Entry 4MA3 (X-ray diffraction, 2.00 A resolution); this record covers chains L and H.

Chain L:
Name: C2095 light chain
Source organism: Oryctolagus cuniculus, Homo sapiens
Sequence (220 residues; row label = number of the first residue in the row):
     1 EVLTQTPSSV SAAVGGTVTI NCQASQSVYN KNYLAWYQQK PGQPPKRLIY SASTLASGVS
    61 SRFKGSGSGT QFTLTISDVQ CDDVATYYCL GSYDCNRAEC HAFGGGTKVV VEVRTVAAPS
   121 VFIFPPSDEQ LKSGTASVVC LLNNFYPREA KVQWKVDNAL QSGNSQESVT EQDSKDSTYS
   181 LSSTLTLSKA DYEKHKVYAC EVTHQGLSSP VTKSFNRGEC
Not modelled in the structure: 220
Modified residues: Glu1 (pyroglutamic acid; PCA)
Disulfides: Cys22-Cys89, Cys95-Cys100, Cys140-Cys200

Chain H:
Name: C2095 heavy chain
Source organism: Oryctolagus cuniculus, Homo sapiens
Notes: fragment: fd
Sequence (223 residues; numbered 1 to 223; the number before each row is that of its first residue):
     1 ESVEESGGRL VTPGTPLTLT CTVSGFSLSS YPMNWVRQAP GKGLEWIGGI GTSGNIWYAS
    61 WAKGRFIISR ASSTTVDLKV TSPTTEDTAT YFCARGLYND YTVWGPGTLV TVSSASTKGP
   121 SVFPLAPSSK STSGGTAALG CLVKDYFPEP VTVSWNSGAL TSGVHTFPAV LQSSGLYSLS
   181 SVVTVPSSSL GTQTYICNVN HKPSNTKVDK KVEPKSCHHH HHH
Not modelled in the structure: 217-223
Modified residues: Glu1 (pyroglutamic acid; PCA)
Disulfides: Cys21-Cys93, Cys141-Cys197

How chain L and chain H interact:
Contacting residue pairs (75; chain L residue first):
  Asn32(L) - Tyr98(H)
  Tyr33(L) - Tyr98(H)
  Leu34(L) - Tyr98(H)
  Ala35(L) - Tyr98(H)  hydrophobic
  Tyr37(L) - Leu97(H)  hydrogen bond (side chain-backbone)
  Tyr37(L) - Thr102(H)
  Tyr37(L) - Trp104(H)  hydrogen bond
  Gln39(L) - Gln38(H)  hydrogen bond
  Pro44(L) - Phe92(H)  hydrophobic
  Pro44(L) - Gly105(H)
  Pro45(L) - Leu44(H)  hydrophobic
  Pro45(L) - Trp104(H)  hydrophobic
  Arg47(L) - Tyr98(H)  hydrogen bond (side chain-backbone)
  Arg47(L) - Asn99(H)  hydrogen bond (side chain-backbone)
  Arg47(L) - Asp100(H)  salt bridge
  Tyr50(L) - Tyr98(H)
  Tyr50(L) - Asp100(H)  hydrogen bond
  Ser51(L) - Tyr98(H)  hydrogen bond (backbone-side chain)
  Tyr88(L) - Gln38(H)  hydrogen bond
  Tyr88(L) - Lys42(H)
  Tyr88(L) - Gly43(H)
  Tyr88(L) - Leu44(H)
  Leu90(L) - Leu97(H)
  Ser92(L) - Tyr98(H)
  Cys95(L) - Trp57(H)
  Asn96(L) - Trp57(H)
  Glu99(L) - Ala59(H)
  Glu99(L) - Ser60(H)  hydrogen bond
  Cys100(L) - Trp46(H)  hydrophobic
  Cys100(L) - Trp57(H)  hydrophobic
  His101(L) - Asn34(H)
  His101(L) - Trp46(H)
  His101(L) - Leu97(H)
  Phe103(L) - Val36(H)  hydrophobic
  Phe103(L) - Leu44(H)
  Phe103(L) - Trp46(H)
  Phe122(L) - Lys130(H)
  Phe122(L) - Ser131(H)
  Phe122(L) - Thr132(H)
  Phe122(L) - Ser133(H)
  Phe122(L) - Ala138(H)  hydrophobic
  Ile123(L) - Lys130(H)  hydrogen bond (backbone-backbone)
  Phe124(L) - Leu125(H)  hydrophobic
  Phe124(L) - Ala126(H)
  Phe124(L) - Ser131(H)
  Phe124(L) - Ala138(H)
  Ser127(L) - Phe123(H)
  Ser127(L) - Pro124(H)
  Glu129(L) - Pro124(H)
  Gln130(L) - Phe123(H)
  Gln130(L) - Lys144(H)
  Ser137(L) - Leu142(H)
  Ser137(L) - Lys144(H)
  Val139(L) - Leu125(H)  hydrophobic
  Leu141(L) - Phe167(H)  hydrophobic
  Leu141(L) - Val182(H)  hydrophobic
  Asn143(L) - His165(H)
  Asn143(L) - Thr184(H)
  Asn144(L) - His165(H)  hydrogen bond
  Gln166(L) - Val170(H)
  Gln166(L) - Leu171(H)  hydrogen bond (side chain-backbone)
  Gln166(L) - Gln172(H)
  Glu167(L) - Val170(H)
  Ser168(L) - Phe167(H)
  Ser168(L) - Pro168(H)  hydrogen bond (side chain-backbone)
  Ser168(L) - Val170(H)
  Val169(L) - Pro168(H)
  Thr170(L) - Phe167(H)
  Ser180(L) - His165(H)  hydrogen bond
  Ser180(L) - Phe167(H)
  Leu181(L) - Phe167(H)
  Ser182(L) - Phe167(H)
  Ser182(L) - Ser180(H)
  Ser214(L) - Lys130(H)  hydrogen bond (backbone-side chain)
  Phe215(L) - Lys130(H)
Also at the interface, not in a pair above, chain L (45 interface residues in all): Ser120, Val121, Thr135, Thr186
Also at the interface, not in a pair above, chain H (41 interface residues in all): Glu45, Thr136, Leu139

In short:
The interface between chain L and chain H involves 45 residues on one side and 41 on the other; the contacts
include 15 hydrogen bonds and 1 salt bridge. Among the polar pairs are Arg47(L)-Asp100(H), Tyr37(L)-Leu97(H)
and Tyr37(L)-Trp104(H).
Chain L is C2095 light chain and chain H is C2095 heavy chain, both from Oryctolagus cuniculus, Homo sapiens;
the structure, Crystal structure of anti-hinge rabbit antibody C2095, was determined by X-ray diffraction
(same publication as 4O4Y and 4O51).
